Entry 8T0M (electron microscopy, 2.40 A resolution); this record covers chains A and B of the 28 polymer chains in the assembly.

# Chain A
Protein: Proteasome subunit alpha type-1
Organism: Saccharomyces cerevisiae S288C
Notes: EC 3.4.25.1
Reference sequence: P21243 (PSA1_YEAST); residues 1-252 here = UniProt positions 1-252
Amino-acid sequence (252 residues; each row starts with the number of its first residue):
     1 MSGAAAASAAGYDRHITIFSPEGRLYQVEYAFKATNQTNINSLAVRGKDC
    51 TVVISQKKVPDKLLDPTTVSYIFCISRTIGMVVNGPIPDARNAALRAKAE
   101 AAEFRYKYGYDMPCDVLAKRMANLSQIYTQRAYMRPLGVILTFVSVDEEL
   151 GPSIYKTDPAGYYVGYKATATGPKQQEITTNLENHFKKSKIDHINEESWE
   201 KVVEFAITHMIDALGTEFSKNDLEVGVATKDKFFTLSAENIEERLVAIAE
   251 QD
Not modelled in the structure: 1-10, 187-197, 251-252

# Chain B
Protein: Proteasome subunit alpha type-2
Organism: Saccharomyces cerevisiae S288C
Notes: EC 3.4.25.1
Reference sequence: P23639 (PSA2_YEAST); residues 1-250 here = UniProt positions 1-250
Amino-acid sequence (250 residues; numbered 1 to 250; the number before each row is that of its first residue):
     1 MTDRYSFSLTTFSPSGKLGQIDYALTAVKQGVTSLGIKATNGVVIATEKK
    51 SSSPLAMSETLSKVSLLTPDIGAVYSGMGPDYRVLVDKSRKVAHTSYKRI
   101 YGEYPPTKLLVSEVAKIMQEATQSGGVRPFGVSLLIAGHDEFNGFSLYQV
   151 DPSGSYFPWKATAIGKGSVAAKTFLEKRWNDELELEDAIHIALLTLKESV
   201 EGEFNGDTIELAIIGDENPDLLGYTGIPTDKGPRFRKLTSQEINDRLEAL
Not modelled in the structure: 1-2
Curated features (UniProtKB/Swiss-Prot):
  - cross-link: Lys108 (Glycyl lysine isopeptide (Lys-Gly) (interchain with G-Cter in ubiquitin))

# Interface between chain A and chain B
Pairs across the interface (70; chain A residue first):
  Ile16(A) - Tyr5(B)
  Thr17(A) - Arg128(B)
  Ile18(A) - Leu9(B)  hydrophobic
  Ile18(A) - Gln20(B)
  Phe19(A) - Gln20(B)  hydrogen bond (backbone-side chain)
  Phe19(A) - Tyr23(B)  hydrophobic
  Phe19(A) - Ala24(B)  hydrophobic
  Phe19(A) - Met78(B)  hydrophobic
  Phe19(A) - Arg128(B)
  Phe19(A) - Pro129(B)
  Phe19(A) - Gly131(B)
  Ser20(A) - Tyr23(B)
  Pro21(A) - Tyr23(B)  hydrophobic
  Pro21(A) - Thr26(B)
  Glu22(A) - Thr26(B)
  Gly23(A) - Tyr23(B)
  Gly23(A) - Ala27(B)
  Leu25(A) - Met78(B)  hydrophobic
  Leu25(A) - Arg128(B)
  Arg46(A) - Met57(B)
  Lys119(A) - Asp87(B)  salt bridge
  Ala122(A) - Arg83(B)  hydrogen bond (backbone-side chain)
  Asn123(A) - Arg83(B)  hydrogen bond
  Asn123(A) - Val84(B)
  Asn123(A) - Asp87(B)
  Gln126(A) - Pro80(B)
  Gln126(A) - Asp81(B)  hydrogen bond
  Gln126(A) - Val84(B)
  Gln126(A) - Arg128(B)
  Thr129(A) - Arg128(B)  hydrogen bond (backbone-side chain)
  Gln130(A) - Gly126(B)
  Gln130(A) - Val127(B)
  Gln130(A) - Arg128(B)  hydrogen bond (side chain-backbone)
  Gln130(A) - Pro129(B)
  Gln130(A) - Phe130(B)
  Arg131(A) - Asp3(B)  salt bridge
  Arg131(A) - Gly125(B)
  Arg131(A) - Gly126(B)
  Arg131(A) - Val127(B)
  Ala132(A) - Tyr5(B)  hydrophobic
  Ala132(A) - Leu9(B)  hydrophobic
  Ala132(A) - Gly126(B)  hydrogen bond (backbone-backbone)
  Tyr133(A) - Asp3(B)
  Tyr133(A) - Tyr5(B)  hydrophobic
  Tyr155(A) - Thr60(B)
  Ala160(A) - Pro80(B)
  Gly161(A) - Pro80(B)
  Gly161(A) - Arg83(B)  hydrogen bond (backbone-side chain)
  Tyr162(A) - Ser52(B)  hydrogen bond
  Tyr162(A) - Leu61(B)  hydrophobic
  Tyr162(A) - Pro80(B)
  Tyr163(A) - Leu61(B)
  Tyr163(A) - Arg83(B)
  Val164(A) - Met57(B)
  Val164(A) - Thr60(B)
  Val164(A) - Leu61(B)  hydrophobic
  Gly165(A) - Ala56(B)
  Gly165(A) - Met57(B)  hydrogen bond (backbone-backbone)
  Gly165(A) - Thr60(B)  hydrogen bond (backbone-side chain)
  Tyr166(A) - Leu55(B)
  Tyr166(A) - Ala56(B)  hydrophobic
  Tyr166(A) - Met57(B)
  Lys167(A) - Pro54(B)  hydrogen bond (side chain-backbone)
  Lys167(A) - Leu55(B)  hydrogen bond (backbone-backbone)
  Lys167(A) - Met57(B)
  Ala168(A) - Leu55(B)
  Leu182(A) - Leu55(B)  hydrophobic
  Glu183(A) - Pro54(B)
  Glu183(A) - Leu55(B)
  Phe186(A) - Leu55(B)  hydrophobic
Also at the interface, not in a pair above, chain A (34 interface residues in all): Tyr12, Thr179
Also at the interface, not in a pair above, chain B (30 interface residues in all): Ser53, Ala121

# In short
34 residues of chain A and 30 residues of chain B are in contact, with 13 hydrogen bonds and 2 salt bridges.
Polar pairs include Lys119(A)-Asp87(B), Arg131(A)-Asp3(B) and Phe19(A)-Gln20(B).
Here chain A is Proteasome subunit alpha type-1 and chain B is Proteasome subunit alpha type-2, both from
Saccharomyces cerevisiae S288C. Entry 8T0M (Proteasome 20S core particle from Pre1-1 Pre4-1 Double mutant) was
determined by electron microscopy, deposited together with 8T08.
